PDB entry 1TZ2 | X-ray diffraction, 2.10 A resolution | chains C and D of the 4 polymer chains in the assembly

== Chain C (and D) ==
Molecule: 1-aminocyclopropane-1-carboxylate deaminase
Organism: Pseudomonas sp
Notes: EC 3.5.99.7; chain D of this document is another copy of the same molecule, construct and numbering; everything in this record applies to it too
UniProtKB: Q00740 (1A1D_PSEUD); numbering as in UniProt (aligned over 1-338)
Amino-acid sequence (338 residues; row label = number of the first residue in the row):
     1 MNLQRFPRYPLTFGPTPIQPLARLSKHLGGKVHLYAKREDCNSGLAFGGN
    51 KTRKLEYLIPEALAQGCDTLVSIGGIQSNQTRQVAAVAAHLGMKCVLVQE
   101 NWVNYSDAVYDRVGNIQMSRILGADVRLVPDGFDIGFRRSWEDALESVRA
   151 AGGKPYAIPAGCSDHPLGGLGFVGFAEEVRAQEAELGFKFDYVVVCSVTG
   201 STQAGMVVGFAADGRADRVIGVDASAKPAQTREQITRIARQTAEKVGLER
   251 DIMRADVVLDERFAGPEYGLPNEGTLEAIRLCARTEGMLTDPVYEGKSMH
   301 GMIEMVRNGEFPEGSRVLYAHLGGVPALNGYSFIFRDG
Covalent attachments: pyridoxal phosphate (PLP) linked to Lys51
Ligand contacts: 1-aminocyclopropanecarboxylic acid / pyridoxal phosphate: Asn50, Lys54, Ser78, Asn79, Gln80, Gly161, Ser163, Cys196, Ser197, Val198, Thr199, Gly200, Ser201, Thr202, Tyr294, Glu295, Leu322, Gly323, Gly324
Curated features (UniProtKB/Swiss-Prot):
  - active site: Ser78 (Nucleophile)
  - modified residue: Lys51 (N6-(pyridoxal phosphate)lysine)

== Interface between chain C and chain D ==
Contacting residue pairs (92; chain C residue first):
  Phe13(C) - Pro17(D)  hydrophobic
  Phe13(C) - Gln19(D)
  Phe13(C) - Cys41(D)  hydrophobic
  Pro17(C) - Phe13(D)  hydrophobic
  Gln19(C) - Phe13(D)
  Arg23(C) - Ala89(D)  hydrogen bond (side chain-backbone)
  Arg23(C) - His90(D)
  Arg23(C) - Gly92(D)
  Arg38(C) - Gly44(D)  hydrogen bond (side chain-backbone)
  Cys41(C) - Phe13(D)  hydrophobic
  Cys41(C) - Gly44(D)
  Gly44(C) - Arg38(D)  hydrogen bond (backbone-side chain)
  Gly44(C) - Cys41(D)
  Gly44(C) - Gly287(D)
  Leu45(C) - Glu286(D)
  Leu45(C) - Gly287(D)
  Ala46(C) - Gly287(D)
  Ala46(C) - Leu289(D)  hydrophobic
  Phe47(C) - Phe47(D)  hydrophobic
  Phe47(C) - Val325(D)  hydrophobic
  Ala86(C) - Gly287(D)
  Ala89(C) - Arg23(D)  hydrogen bond (backbone-side chain)
  Ala89(C) - Ala283(D)
  Ala89(C) - Arg284(D)
  Ala89(C) - Thr285(D)
  His90(C) - Arg23(D)
  His90(C) - Glu286(D)  hydrogen bond (side chain-backbone)
  Gly92(C) - Arg23(D)
  Arg112(C) - Ser332(D)
  Arg112(C) - Phe333(D)
  Arg112(C) - Arg336(D)
  Val113(C) - Asn329(D)
  Gly114(C) - Asn329(D)  hydrogen bond (backbone-side chain)
  Gln117(C) - Leu328(D)  hydrogen bond (side chain-backbone)
  Gln117(C) - Asn329(D)
  Gln117(C) - Tyr331(D)
  Gln117(C) - Ser332(D)
  Gln117(C) - Phe335(D)
  Met118(C) - Leu289(D)  hydrophobic
  Arg120(C) - Arg284(D)  hydrogen bond (backbone-side chain)
  Arg120(C) - Arg336(D)  hydrogen bond (side chain-backbone)
  Arg120(C) - Gly338(D)
  Ile121(C) - Ile279(D)  hydrophobic
  Ile121(C) - Ala283(D)
  Ile121(C) - Arg284(D)  hydrogen bond (backbone-side chain)
  Ile121(C) - Leu289(D)  hydrophobic
  Ile121(C) - Leu328(D)  hydrophobic
  Ile121(C) - Phe335(D)  hydrophobic
  Ile121(C) - Gly338(D)
  Leu122(C) - Ala283(D)
  Leu122(C) - Arg284(D)
  Leu122(C) - Gly287(D)
  Leu122(C) - Leu289(D)  hydrophobic
  Gly123(C) - Arg284(D)
  Ile279(C) - Ile121(D)  hydrophobic
  Ala283(C) - Ala89(D)
  Ala283(C) - Ile121(D)
  Ala283(C) - Leu122(D)
  Arg284(C) - Ala89(D)
  Arg284(C) - Arg120(D)  hydrogen bond (side chain-backbone)
  Arg284(C) - Ile121(D)  hydrogen bond (side chain-backbone)
  Arg284(C) - Leu122(D)
  Arg284(C) - Gly123(D)
  Thr285(C) - Ala89(D)
  Thr285(C) - His90(D)
  Glu286(C) - Leu45(D)
  Glu286(C) - His90(D)  hydrogen bond (backbone-side chain)
  Gly287(C) - Gly44(D)
  Gly287(C) - Leu45(D)
  Gly287(C) - Ala46(D)  hydrogen bond (backbone-backbone)
  Gly287(C) - Ala86(D)
  Gly287(C) - Ala89(D)
  Gly287(C) - Leu122(D)
  Leu289(C) - Ala46(D)  hydrophobic
  Leu289(C) - Met118(D)  hydrophobic
  Leu289(C) - Ile121(D)  hydrophobic
  Val325(C) - Phe47(D)  hydrophobic
  Leu328(C) - Gln117(D)  hydrogen bond (backbone-side chain)
  Leu328(C) - Ile121(D)  hydrophobic
  Asn329(C) - Val113(D)
  Asn329(C) - Gly114(D)  hydrogen bond (side chain-backbone)
  Asn329(C) - Gln117(D)
  Asn329(C) - Asn329(D)  hydrogen bond
  Tyr331(C) - Gln117(D)
  Ser332(C) - Arg112(D)
  Ser332(C) - Gln117(D)
  Phe335(C) - Gln117(D)
  Phe335(C) - Ile121(D)  hydrophobic
  Arg336(C) - Arg112(D)
  Arg336(C) - Arg120(D)  hydrogen bond (backbone-side chain)
  Gly338(C) - Arg120(D)
  Gly338(C) - Ile121(D)
Other interface residues (no listed pair), chain C (46 interface residues in all): Ser43, Leu91, Val109, Arg280, Met288, Pro326, Phe333, Asp337
Other interface residues (no listed pair), chain D (46 interface residues in all): Ser43, Leu91, Val109, Arg280, Met288, Pro326, Asp337

== Summary ==
The chain C/chain D interface involves 46 residues from each chain; the contacts include 18 hydrogen bonds.
Polar pairs include Arg23(C)-Ala89(D), Arg38(C)-Gly44(D) and His90(C)-Glu286(D). Ligands of chain C:
1-aminocyclopropanecarboxylic acid / pyridoxal phosphate. Curated annotation (UniProt) lists active-site
residue Ser78(C) on chain C.
Chain C and chain D are both 1-aminocyclopropane-1-carboxylate deaminase (Pseudomonas sp); the structure,
Crystal structure of 1-aminocyclopropane-1-carboyxlate deaminase complexed with ACC, was determined by X-ray
diffraction together with 1TYZ, 1TZJ, 1TZK and 1TZM from the same study.
